PDB entry 6XT9 | electron microscopy, 3.80 A resolution | chains A and I of the 5 polymer chains in the assembly

# Chain A
Molecule: Bardet-Biedl syndrome 1 protein
Organism: Homo sapiens
UniProtKB: Q8NFJ9 (BBS1_HUMAN); residue numbers follow UniProt; this construct covers 1-593
Chain sequence (593 residues; each row starts with the number of its first residue):
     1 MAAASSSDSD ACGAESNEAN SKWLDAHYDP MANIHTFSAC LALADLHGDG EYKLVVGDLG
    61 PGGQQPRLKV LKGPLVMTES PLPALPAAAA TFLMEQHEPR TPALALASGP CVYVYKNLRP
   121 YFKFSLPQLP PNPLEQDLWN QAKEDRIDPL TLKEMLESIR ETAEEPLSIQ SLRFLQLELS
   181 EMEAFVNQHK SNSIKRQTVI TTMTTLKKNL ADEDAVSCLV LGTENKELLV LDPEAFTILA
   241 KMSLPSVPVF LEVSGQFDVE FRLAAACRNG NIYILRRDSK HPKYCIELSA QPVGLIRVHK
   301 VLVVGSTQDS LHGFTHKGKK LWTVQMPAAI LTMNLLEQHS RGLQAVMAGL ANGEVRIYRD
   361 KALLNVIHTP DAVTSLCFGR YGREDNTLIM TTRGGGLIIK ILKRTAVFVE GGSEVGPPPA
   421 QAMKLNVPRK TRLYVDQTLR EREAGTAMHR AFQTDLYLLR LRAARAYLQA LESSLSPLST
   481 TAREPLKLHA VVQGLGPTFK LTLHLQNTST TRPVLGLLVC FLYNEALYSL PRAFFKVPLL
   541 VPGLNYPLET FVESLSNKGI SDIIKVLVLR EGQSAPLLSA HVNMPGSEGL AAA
Disordered / not traced: 1-20, 588-593
Curated features (UniProtKB/Swiss-Prot):
  - modified residue: Ala-2 (N-acetylalanine)
  - natural variant: His-35 (H35R: In BBS1), Lys-53 (K53E: In BBS1), Asp-148 (D148N: In BBS1), Arg-160 (R160Q: In BBS1), Ile-200 to Thr-201 (deletion: In BBS1), Leu-206 (L206V: In a patient with Bardet-Biedl syndrome), Glu-234 (E234K: In BBS1), Pro-245 (P245L: In a patient with Bardet-Biedl syndrome), Gly-305 (G305S: In BBS1), Ile-330 (I330T: In BBS1), Ile-389 (deletion: In BBS1), Met-390 (M390R: In BBS1), 5 further natural variant entries in UniProt
From the paper describing this entry:
  - disease-associated variants - L518P, N524DEL: decreased binding to Protein PTHB1 (chain I) (proposed by the authors, not directly observed)
  - disease-associated variants - R160Q, E224K, R268P, L288R (citing earlier work)

# Chain I
Molecule: Protein PTHB1
Organism: Homo sapiens
UniProtKB: Q3SYG4 (PTHB1_HUMAN); numbering as in UniProt (aligned over 1-887)
Chain sequence (887 residues; numbered 1 to 887; the number before each row is that of its first residue):
     1 MSLFKARDWW STILGDKEEF DQGCLCLANV DNSGNGQDKI IVGSFMGYLR IFSPHPAKTG
    61 DGAQAEDLLL EVDLRDPVLQ VEVGKFVSGT EMLHLAVLHS RKLCVYSVSG TLGNVEHGNQ
   121 CQMKLMYEHN LQRTACNMTY GSFGGVKGRD LICIQSMDGM LMVFEQESYA FGRFLPGFLL
   181 PGPLAYSSRT DSFLTVSSCQ QVESYKYQVL AFATDADKRQ ETEQQKLGSG KRLVVDWTLN
   241 IGEQALDICI VSFNQSASSV FVLGERNFFC LKDNGQIRFM KKLDWSPSCF LPYCSVSEGT
   301 INTLIGNHNN MLHIYQDVTL KWATQLPHIP VAVRVGCLHD LKGVIVTLSD DGHLQCSYLG
   361 TDPSLFQAPN VQSRELNYDE LDVEMKELQK IIKDVNKSQG VWPMTEREDD LNVSVVVSPN
   421 FDSVSQATDV EVGTDLVPSV TVKVTLQNRV ILQKAKLSVY VQPPLELTCD QFTFEFMTPD
   481 LTRTVSFSVY LKRSYTPSEL EGNAVVSYSR PTDRNPDGIP RVIQCKFRLP LKLICLPGQP
   541 SKTASHKITI DTNKSPVSLL SLFPGFASQS DDDQVNVMGF HFLGGARITV LASKTSQRYR
   601 IQSEQFEDLW LITNELILRL QEYFEKQGVK DFACSFSGSI PLQEYFELID HHFELRINGE
   661 KLEELLSERA VQFRAIQRRL LARFKDKTPA PLQHLDTLLD GTYKQVIALA DAVEENQGNL
   721 FQSFTRLKSA THLVILLIAL WQKLSADQVA ILEAAFLPLQ EDTQELGWEE TVDAAISHLL
   781 KTCLSKSSKE QALNLNSQLN IPKDTSQLKK HITLLCDRLS KGGRLCLSTD AAAPQTMVMP
   841 GGCTTIPESD LEERSVEQDS TELFTNHRHL TAETPRPEVS PLQGVSE
Disordered / not traced: 1-8, 210-232, 254-255, 801-887
Curated features (UniProtKB/Swiss-Prot):
  - site: Gly-141 (Critical for protein stability)
  - natural variant: Gly-141 (G141R: In BBS9), Ala-455 (A455T; A455V)
  - mutagenesis: Ser-142 (S142G: Fails to restore protein stability; when associated with pathogenic variant BBS9 R-141), Tyr-186 (Y186A: Fails to restore protein stability; when associated with pathogenic variant BBS9 R-141)
From the paper describing this entry:
  - disease-associated variants - Q325R (citing earlier work)

# How chain A and chain I interact
Residue-residue contacts (33):
  Thr-454(A) with Ile-391(I), hydrogen bond (side chain-backbone)
  Tyr-457(A) with Trp-402(I)
  Leu-468(A) with Asn-412(I)
  Gln-469(A) with Arg-514(I); Asn-515(I), hydrogen bond (backbone-side chain)
  Leu-471(A) with Val-415(I)
  Glu-472(A) with Val-416(I)
  Thr-510(A) with His-778(I)
  Thr-511(A) with His-778(I)
  Pro-513(A) with His-778(I)
  Leu-515(A) with Ala-754(I), hydrophobic
  Leu-518(A) with Gln-524(I)
  Leu-522(A) with Pro-520(I), hydrophobic
  Asn-524(A) with Lys-454(I), hydrogen bond
  Arg-532(A) with Tyr-460(I)
  Ala-533(A) with Tyr-460(I)
  Phe-534(A) with Tyr-460(I), hydrophobic; Asn-503(I)
  Pro-538(A) with Pro-758(I), hydrophobic; Gln-760(I)
  Val-541(A) with Ala-774(I)
  Pro-542(A) with His-778(I)
  Pro-547(A) with Glu-765(I); Leu-766(I)
  Glu-549(A) with Leu-766(I)
  Lys-565(A) with Arg-521(I); Val-522(I)
  Leu-567(A) with Val-522(I), hydrophobic
  Gln-573(A) with Arg-521(I); Val-522(I), hydrogen bond (side chain-backbone); Ile-523(I)
  Ser-574(A) with Ser-418(I)
  Leu-578(A) with Pro-520(I), hydrophobic
Other interface residues (no listed pair), chain A (38 interface residues in all): Arg-440, Leu-458, Arg-465, Ser-473, Gly-516, Cys-520, Lys-536, Leu-539, Tyr-546, Leu-548, Leu-569, Arg-570
Other interface residues (no listed pair), chain I (38 interface residues in all): Lys-386, Ile-392, Val-395, Thr-405, Glu-408, Leu-411, Val-461, Ile-519, Lys-526, Ala-750, Ile-751, Ala-755, Leu-759, Thr-771, Ala-775
Interface features reported in the paper:
  - interface residues, chain A: Leu-518(A), Asn-524(A)

# In short
Chain A and chain I each contribute 38 residues to their interface, with 4 hydrogen bonds. Polar pairs include
Thr-454(A)/Ile-391(I), Gln-469(A)/Asn-515(I) and Asn-524(A)/Lys-454(I). UniProt lists 2 mutagenesis sites on
chain I. The paper reports that L518P and N524DEL of chain A reduce binding to Protein PTHB1 (chain I);
interface residues Leu-518(A) and Asn-524(A).
Chain A is Bardet-Biedl syndrome 1 protein and chain I is Protein PTHB1, both from Homo sapiens; the
structure, Subunits BBS 1,4,8,9,18 of the human BBSome complex, was determined by electron microscopy (same
publication as 6XTB).
